PDB entry 2IZX | X-ray diffraction, 1.30 A resolution | chains B and C of the 3 polymer chains in the assembly

Chain B:
Protein: Camp-dependent protein kinase type II-alpha regulatory subunit
Organism: Homo sapiens
Notes: EC 2.7.11.11; fragment: 3-43
UniProt: P13861 (KAP2_HUMAN); residue numbers follow UniProt; this construct covers 3-43
Sequence (41 residues; numbered 3 to 43; the number before each row is that of its first residue):
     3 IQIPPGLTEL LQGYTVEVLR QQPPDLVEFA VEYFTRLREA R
Reported in the primary citation:
  - conformationally variable residues (loop rearrangement): I3 to I5
  - specificity-determining residues: T10

Chain C:
Protein: Akap-is
Sequence (18 residues; numbered 4 to 21; the number before each row is that of its first residue):
     4 QIEYLAKQIV DNAIQQAK
Reported in the primary citation:
  - contacts within the chain: Y7-Q11 (pi stacking), N15-Q19 (hydrogen bond)
  - specificity-determining residues: N15 (by similarity / conservation)
  - mutagenesis - L8H, L8K, L8V: decreased binding to Rla
  - mutagenesis - L8H, L8K, L8V: increased binding to Camp-dependent protein kinase type II-alpha regulatory subunit (chain B)
  - mutagenesis - L8V/N15Y/Q18H: abolished binding to RI

Chain B / chain C interface:
Contacting residue pairs (11; chain B residue first):
  I3(B) - I5(C)  hydrophobic
  I3(B) - L8(C)  hydrophobic
  T10(B) - A16(C)
  L13(B) - I12(C)  hydrophobic
  L13(B) - A16(C)  hydrophobic
  Q14(B) - A16(C)
  Q14(B) - Q19(C)  hydrogen bond
  Q14(B) - A20(C)
  T17(B) - I17(C)
  T17(B) - A20(C)
  V18(B) - A20(C)  hydrophobic
Interface residues without a listed pair, chain B (9 interface residues in all): I5, L9, L21
Interface residues without a listed pair, chain C (10 interface residues in all): V13, N15, K21
Interface features reported in the paper:
  - pairs named by the authors: I5(B)-L8(C), T10(B)-N15(C) (water-mediated contact), I5(C)-I3(B)
  - interface residues, chain B: T17(B)
  - interface residues, chain C: I5(C), A16(C), A20(C)

Summary:
9 residues of chain B face 10 of chain C across their interface; the contacts include 1 hydrogen bond. The
hydrogen-bonded pair is Q14(B)-Q19(C). The paper describes contacts between I5(B) and L8(C) and I5(C) and
I3(B); a water-mediated contact between T10(B) and N15(C). The paper reports that L8H, L8K and L8V of chain C
reduce binding to Rla; interface residues T17(B) and I5(C) among others.
Chain B is Camp-dependent protein kinase type II-alpha regulatory subunit (Homo sapiens) and chain C is
Akap-is; the structure, Molecular Basis of AKAP Specificity for PKA Regulatory Subunits, was determined by
X-ray diffraction, deposited together with 2IZY.
